1SIR - chain A; structure by X-ray diffraction, 2.60 A resolution.

== Chain A ==
Name: Glutaryl-CoA dehydrogenase
From: Homo sapiens
Notes: EC 1.3.99.7
UniProtKB: Q92947 (GCDH_HUMAN); aligned to UniProt positions 45-438 over residues 1-394 (the alignment contains insertions or deletions, so no single offset holds)
Amino-acid sequence (394 residues; row label = number of the first residue in the row):
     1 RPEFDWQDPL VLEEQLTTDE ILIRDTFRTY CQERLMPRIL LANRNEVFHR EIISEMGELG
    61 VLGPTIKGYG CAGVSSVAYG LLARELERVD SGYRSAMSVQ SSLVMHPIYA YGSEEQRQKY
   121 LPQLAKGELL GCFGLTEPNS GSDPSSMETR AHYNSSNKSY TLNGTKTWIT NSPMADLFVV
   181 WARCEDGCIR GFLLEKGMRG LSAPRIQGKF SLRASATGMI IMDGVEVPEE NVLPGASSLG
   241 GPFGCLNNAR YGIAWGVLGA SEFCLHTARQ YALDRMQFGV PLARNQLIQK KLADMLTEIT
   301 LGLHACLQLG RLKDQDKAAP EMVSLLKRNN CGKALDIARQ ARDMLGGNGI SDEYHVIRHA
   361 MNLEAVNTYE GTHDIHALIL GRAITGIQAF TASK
Unresolved in the structure: 1-2, 393-394
Residues lining bound ligands:
  - FAD (flavin-adenine dinucleotide): Phe133, Gly134, Leu135, Thr136, Gly141, Ser142, Trp168, Ile169, Thr170, Leu212, Thr217, Arg275, Gln277, Phe278, Leu282, Asn285, Gln286, Leu287, Ile288, Asp343, Met344, Leu345, Gly346, Gly347, Asn348, Ile350, Ala365, Thr368, Tyr369, Glu370, Thr372, Asp374, Ile375, Phe390
  - s-4-nitrobutyryl-coa (NBC): Arg94, Ser95, Ser98, Val99, Leu103, Leu135, Thr136, Gly141, Ser142, Asp143, Pro144, Thr170, Leu239, Gly240, Phe243, Gly244, Leu246, Asn247, Arg250, Ile253, Phe278, Pro320, Tyr369, Glu370, Gly371, Ile375, Ile379, Arg382, Phe390
Swiss-Prot annotation at these positions:
  - active site: Glu370 (Proton acceptor)
  - binding site (substrate): Arg94, Ser95, Ser142, Phe243 to Arg250, Gly371
  - binding site (FAD): Phe133 to Ser142, Trp168 to Thr170, Arg275, Gln286, Asp343 to Gly347, Thr372 to Asp374, Phe390
  - modified residue: Lys196 (N6-acetyllysine)

== Overview ==
Chain A binds flavin-adenine dinucleotide and s-4-nitrobutyryl-coa. From UniProt: active-site residue Glu370,
12 substrate-binding residues and 24 FAD-binding residues.
Chain A is Glutaryl-CoA dehydrogenase (Homo sapiens); the structure, The Crystal Structure and Mechanism of
Human Glutaryl-CoA Dehydrogenase, was determined by X-ray diffraction together with 1SIQ from the same study.
